PDB entry 7XK7 | electron microscopy, 2.90 A resolution | chains B and D of the 6 polymer chains in the assembly

Chain B:
Name: Na(+)-translocating NADH-quinone reductase subunit B
Organism: Vibrio cholerae O395
Notes: EC 7.2.1.1
UniProt: A5F5X0 (NQRB_VIBC3); residue numbers follow UniProt; this construct covers 1-415
Amino-acid sequence (415 residues; numbered 1 to 415; the number before each row is that of its first residue):
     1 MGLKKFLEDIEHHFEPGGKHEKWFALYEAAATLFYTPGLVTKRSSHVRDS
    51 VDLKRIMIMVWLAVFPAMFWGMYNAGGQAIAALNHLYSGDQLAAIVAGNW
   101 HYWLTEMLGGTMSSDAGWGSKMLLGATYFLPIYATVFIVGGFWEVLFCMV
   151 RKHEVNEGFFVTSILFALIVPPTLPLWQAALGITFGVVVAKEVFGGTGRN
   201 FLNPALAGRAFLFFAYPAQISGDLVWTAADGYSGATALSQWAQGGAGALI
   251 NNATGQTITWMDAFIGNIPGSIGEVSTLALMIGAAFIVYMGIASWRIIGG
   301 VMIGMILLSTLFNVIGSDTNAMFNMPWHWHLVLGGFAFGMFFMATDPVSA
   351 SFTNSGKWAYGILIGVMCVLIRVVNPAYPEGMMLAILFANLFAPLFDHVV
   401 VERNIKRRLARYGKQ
Unresolved in the structure: 1, 414-415
Covalent attachments: flavin mononucleotide (FMN) linked to Thr236
Ligand contacts:
  - FMN (flavin mononucleotide), molecule 1: Ile169, Leu206, Arg209, Phe213, Trp226, Ala237, Leu238, Ser239, Gly270, Ser271, Glu274, Gly334, Gly335, Phe338, Gly339, Met343, Tyr378, Pro379, Glu380, Gly381, Met382, Met383, Leu384
  - FMN, molecule 2: Phe213, Phe214, Pro217, Ser221, Gly222, Asp223, Gln243, Ala377, Tyr378, Pro379
  - Korormicin (IQT): Trp23, Leu33, Lys54, Met57, Ile58, Phe137, Ile138, Gly141, Phe142, Glu144, Val145, Leu146, Met149, Asn156, Glu157, Gly158, Phe159, Phe160
  - riboflavin (RBF): Ile56, Met57, Val60, Gly158, Val161, Thr162, Leu165, Lys191, Gly196, Thr197, Gly198, Arg199, Asn200, Leu202, Asn203, Pro204, Ala205, Ile292, Ala293, Phe342, Met343, Thr345, Asp346, Pro347, Val348, Ser349
UniProt features mapped onto this chain:
  - modified residue: Thr236 (FMN phosphoryl threonine)
What the authors report for this chain:
  - conformationally variable residues (order/disorder transition, side-chain flip): Gly2 to Leu26, Phe160
  - binding site for Korormicin: Trp23, Met57, Ile58, Phe142, Glu144, Val145, Glu157, Phe160
  - mutagenesis - E157A: decreased catalytic activity
  - mutagenesis - E157A (Kd 2.0 uM): decreased binding to Korormicin

Chain D:
Name: Na(+)-translocating NADH-quinone reductase subunit D
Organism: Vibrio cholerae O395
Notes: EC 7.2.1.1
UniProt: A5F5Y6 (NQRD_VIBC3); numbering as in UniProt (aligned over 1-210)
Amino-acid sequence (210 residues; each row starts with the number of its first residue):
     1 MSSAKELKKSVLAPVLDNNPIALQVLGVCSALAVTTKLETAFVMTLAVMF
    51 VTALSNFFVSLIRNHIPNSVRIIVQMAIIASLVIVVDQILKAYLYDISKQ
   101 LSVFVGLIITNCIVMGRAEAFAMKSEPIPSFIDGIGNGLGYGFVLMTVGF
   151 FRELLGSGKLFGLEVLPLISNGGWYQPNGLMLLAPSAFFLIGFMIWAIRT
   201 FKPEQVEAKE
Unresolved in the structure: 1-4
Ligand contacts: 2Fe-2S cluster (FES): Gly27, Val28, Cys29, Thr110, Asn111, Cys112

How chain B and chain D interact:
Residue-residue contacts (14):
  Trp177(B) - Gln176(D)
  Gln178(B) - Gln176(D)
  Phe185(B) - Phe189(D)  hydrophobic
  Phe211(B) - Asn178(D)
  Phe211(B) - Leu180(D)  hydrophobic
  Phe214(B) - Gly179(D)
  Phe214(B) - Leu180(D)  hydrophobic
  Ala215(B) - Asn178(D)
  Ala215(B) - Gly179(D)  hydrogen bond (backbone-backbone)
  Ala215(B) - Leu180(D)
  Tyr216(B) - Gln176(D)
  Tyr216(B) - Pro177(D)
  Tyr216(B) - Asn178(D)  hydrogen bond
  Gln219(B) - Gln176(D)  hydrogen bond
Also at the interface, not in a pair above, chain B (11 interface residues in all): Phe147, Val189, Val193
Also at the interface, not in a pair above, chain D (9 interface residues in all): Leu183, Phe193, Trp196

Overview:
Chain B and chain D form an interface of 11 and 9 residues respectively; the contacts include 3 hydrogen
bonds. Among the polar pairs are Tyr216(B)-Asn178(D), Gln219(B)-Gln176(D) and Ala215(B)-Gly179(D). The paper
reports a binding site for Korormicin at Trp23(B), Met57(B) and Ile58(B) among others; E157A of chain B
reduces catalytic activity.
Here chain B is Na(+)-translocating NADH-quinone reductase subunit B and chain D is Na(+)-translocating
NADH-quinone reductase subunit D, both from Vibrio cholerae O395. Entry 7XK7 (Cryo-EM structure of Na+-pumping
NADH-ubiquinone oxidoreductase from Vibrio cholerae, with korormicin) was determined by electron microscopy
(same publication as 7XK3, 7XK4, 7XK5 and 7XK6).
